Entry 7YQF (X-ray diffraction, 1.54 A resolution); this record covers chains A and B.

== Chain A (and B) ==
Protein: cAMP-specific 3', 5'-cyclic phosphodiesterase 4D
Source organism: Homo sapiens
Notes: EC 3.1.4.53; chain B of this document is another copy of the same molecule, construct and numbering; everything in this record applies to it too
UniProtKB: Q08499 (PDE4D_HUMAN); residues 86-413 here correspond to UniProt positions 388-715 (UniProt number = residue number + 302)
Amino-acid sequence (349 residues; numbered 65 to 413; the number before each row is that of its first residue):
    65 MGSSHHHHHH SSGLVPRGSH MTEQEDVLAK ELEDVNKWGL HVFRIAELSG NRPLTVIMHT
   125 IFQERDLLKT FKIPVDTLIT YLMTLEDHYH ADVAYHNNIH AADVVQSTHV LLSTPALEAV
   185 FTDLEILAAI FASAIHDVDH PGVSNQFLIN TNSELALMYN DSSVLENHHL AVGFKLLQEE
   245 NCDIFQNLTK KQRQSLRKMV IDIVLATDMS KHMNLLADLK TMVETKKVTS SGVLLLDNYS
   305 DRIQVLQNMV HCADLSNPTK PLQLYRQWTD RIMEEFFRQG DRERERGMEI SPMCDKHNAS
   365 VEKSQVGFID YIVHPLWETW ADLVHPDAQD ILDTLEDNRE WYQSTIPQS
Not modelled in the structure: 65-87, 411-413 (chain B: 65-87, 293-298, 390, 411-413)
Construct notes: expression tag (65-85)
UniProt features mapped onto this chain:
  - active site: His160 (Proton donor)
  - binding site (3',5'-cyclic AMP): His160, Gln369, Phe372
  - binding site (AMP): His160, Asp201, Asp318, Asn321, Gln369, Phe372
  - binding site (Zn(2+)): His164, His200, Asp201, Asp318
  - binding site (Mg(2+)): Asp201
  - binding site (Mn(2+)): Asp201
Metal / ion sites: Zn2+: His164, His200, Asp201, Asp318; Mg2+ near Asp201 (its only coordinating residue here)
Ligand contacts: Glycyrrhisoflavone (JN0; 3-[3-(3-methylbut-2-enyl)-4,5-bis(oxidanyl)phenyl]-5,7-bis(oxidanyl)chromen-4-one): Tyr159, Met273, Leu319, Asn321, Tyr329, Trp332, Thr333, Ile336, Met337, Phe340, Pro356, Met357, Gln369, Phe372
Reported in the primary citation:
  - binding site for Glycyrrhisoflavone: Tyr159, Asn321, Tyr329, Trp332, Thr333, Ile336, Met337, Met357, Gln369, Phe372

== Chain A / chain B interface ==
Residue-residue contacts (30):
  Glu218(A) - Lys239(B)  salt bridge
  Glu218(A) - Gln242(B)
  Ala220(A) - Arg261(B)  hydrogen bond (backbone-side chain)
  Leu221(A) - Ala235(B)
  Leu221(A) - Phe238(B)  hydrophobic
  Leu221(A) - Lys239(B)
  Leu221(A) - Gln242(B)
  Met222(A) - Met222(B)  hydrophobic
  Met222(A) - Tyr223(B)  hydrogen bond (backbone-side chain)
  Met222(A) - Ala235(B)
  Tyr223(A) - Met222(B)  hydrogen bond (side chain-backbone)
  Tyr223(A) - Tyr223(B)  hydrophobic
  Asn224(A) - Asn231(B)  hydrogen bond
  Asn224(A) - Leu234(B)
  Asn224(A) - Ala235(B)
  Asn224(A) - Arg261(B)
  Asn224(A) - Ile265(B)
  Asp225(A) - Arg261(B)  salt bridge
  Asn231(A) - Asn224(B)  hydrogen bond
  Leu234(A) - Asn224(B)
  Ala235(A) - Leu221(B)
  Ala235(A) - Met222(B)
  Ala235(A) - Asn224(B)
  Phe238(A) - Leu221(B)  hydrophobic
  Lys239(A) - Leu221(B)
  Gln242(A) - Leu221(B)
  Arg261(A) - Ala220(B)  hydrogen bond (side chain-backbone)
  Arg261(A) - Asn224(B)
  Arg261(A) - Asp225(B)  salt bridge
  Ile265(A) - Asn224(B)

== In short ==
The interface between chain A and chain B involves 15 residues on one side and 14 on the other, with 6
hydrogen bonds and 3 salt bridges. Among the polar pairs are Glu218(A)-Lys239(B), Asp225(A)-Arg261(B) and
Ala220(A)-Arg261(B). Bound to chain A: Glycyrrhisoflavone. The paper reports a binding site for
Glycyrrhisoflavone at Tyr159(A), Asn321(A) and Tyr329(A) among others.
Chain A and chain B are both cAMP-specific 3', 5'-cyclic phosphodiesterase 4D (Homo sapiens); the structure,
Crystal structure of PDE4D complexed with glycyrrhisoflavone, was determined by X-ray diffraction (same
publication as 7YSX).
